PDB entry 4FYW | X-ray diffraction, 2.10 A resolution | chains C and D of the 4 polymer chains in the assembly

# Chain C
Name: Aspartate carbamoyltransferase catalytic chain
Organism: Escherichia coli
Notes: EC 2.1.3.2
UniProt: P0A786 (PYRB_ECOLI); residues 1-310 here correspond to UniProt positions 2-311 (UniProt number = residue number + 1)
Sequence (310 residues; each row starts with the number of its first residue):
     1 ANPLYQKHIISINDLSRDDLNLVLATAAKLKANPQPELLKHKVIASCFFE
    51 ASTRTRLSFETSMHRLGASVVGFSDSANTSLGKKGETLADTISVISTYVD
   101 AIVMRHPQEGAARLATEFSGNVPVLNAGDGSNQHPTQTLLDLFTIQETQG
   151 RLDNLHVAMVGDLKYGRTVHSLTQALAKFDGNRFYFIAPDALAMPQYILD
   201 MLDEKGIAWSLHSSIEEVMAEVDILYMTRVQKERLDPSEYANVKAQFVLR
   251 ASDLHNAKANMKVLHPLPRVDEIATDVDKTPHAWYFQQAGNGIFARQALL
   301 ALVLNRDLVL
UniProt features mapped onto this chain:
  - binding site (carbamoyl phosphate): R54, T55, R105, H134, Q137, L267, P268
  - binding site (L-aspartate): K84, R167, R229

# Chain D
Name: Aspartate carbamoyltransferase regulatory chain
Organism: Escherichia coli
UniProt: P0A7F3 (PYRI_ECOLI); residues 1-153 here = UniProt positions 1-153
Sequence (153 residues; row label = number of the first residue in the row):
     1 MTHDNKLQVEAIKRGTVIDHIPAQIGFKLLSLFKLTETDQRITIGLNLPS
    51 GEMGRKDLIKIENTFLSEDQVDQLALYAPQATVNRIDNYEVVGKSRPSLP
   101 ERIDNVLVCPNSNCISHAEPVSSSFAVRKRANDIALKCKYCEKEFSHNVV
   151 LAN
Disordered / not traced: 1-9
UniProt features mapped onto this chain:
  - binding site (Zn(2+)): C109, C114, C138, C141
Ion coordination: Zn2+: C109, C114, C138, C141
Small-molecule neighbours: CTP (cytidine-5'-triphosphate): E10, A11, I12, V17, D19, H20, L58, K60, T82, N84, I86, Y89, E90, V91, K94
Reported in the primary citation:
  - binding site for CTP: I12, V17, D19, H20, L58, K60, I86, Y89, V91, K94
  - specificity-determining residues: K60 (proposed by the authors, not directly observed)

# How chain C and chain D interact
Pairs across the interface (36):
  S11(C) - E142(D)  hydrogen bond
  N13(C) - K137(D)
  T87(C) - E119(D)
  L88(C) - I115(D)  hydrophobic
  L88(C) - E119(D)  hydrogen bond (backbone-side chain)
  A89(C) - E119(D)  hydrogen bond (backbone-side chain)
  A89(C) - P120(D)
  H106(C) - I115(D)
  P107(C) - N113(D)  hydrogen bond (backbone-side chain)
  Q108(C) - N113(D)
  Q108(C) - C114(D)
  Q108(C) - I115(D)
  E109(C) - N111(D)  hydrogen bond
  E109(C) - N113(D)  hydrogen bond
  E109(C) - C114(D)
  E109(C) - I115(D)  hydrogen bond (backbone-backbone)
  E109(C) - C141(D)
  G110(C) - I115(D)
  G110(C) - Y140(D)
  A111(C) - I115(D)
  R113(C) - K139(D)
  R113(C) - Y140(D)
  R113(C) - E142(D)  salt bridge
  L114(C) - I115(D)  hydrophobic
  L114(C) - E119(D)
  L114(C) - V121(D)  hydrophobic
  E117(C) - V121(D)
  E117(C) - K139(D)  salt bridge
  E117(C) - Y140(D)  hydrogen bond
  F118(C) - P120(D)
  F118(C) - V121(D)  hydrophobic
  S131(C) - K143(D)  hydrogen bond
  N132(C) - Y140(D)
  N132(C) - C141(D)
  N132(C) - E142(D)  hydrogen bond
  Q133(C) - E142(D)
Other interface residues (no listed pair), chain D (14 interface residues in all): A118

# Overview
18 residues of chain C and 14 residues of chain D are in contact, with 10 hydrogen bonds and 2 salt bridges.
Polar contacts include R113(C)-E142(D), E117(C)-K139(D) and S11(C)-E142(D). Bound to chain D: CTP. The paper
reports a binding site for CTP at I12(D), V17(D) and D19(D) among others; the specificity determinant K60(D).
Chain C is Aspartate carbamoyltransferase catalytic chain and chain D is Aspartate carbamoyltransferase
regulatory chain, both from Escherichia coli; the structure, E. coli Aspartate Transcarbamoylase complexed
with CTP, was determined by X-ray diffraction together with 4FYV, 4FYX and 4FYY from the same study.
